8SYP - chains G and I of the 12 polymer chains in the assembly; structure by electron microscopy, 2.60 A resolution.

== Chain G ==
Name: Histone H2A type 2-C
From: Homo sapiens
Reference sequence: Q16777 (H2A2C_HUMAN); residues 0-128 here correspond to UniProt positions 1-129 (UniProt number = residue number + 1)
Sequence (129 residues; numbered 0 to 128; the number before each row is that of its first residue; numbering starts at 0):
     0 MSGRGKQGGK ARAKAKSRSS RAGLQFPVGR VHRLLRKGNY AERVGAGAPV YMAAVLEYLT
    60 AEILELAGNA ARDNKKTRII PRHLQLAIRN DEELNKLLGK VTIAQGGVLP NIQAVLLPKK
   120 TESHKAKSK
Not modelled in the structure: 0-11, 113-128

== Chain I ==
Molecule: 162-nt DNA strand
Sequence (162 nucleotides; each row starts with the number of its first residue):
     1 TAGGTGCAGG GCCTCTCGGC TGCTGATCTT CAGCTGGTTG CTGAGAGTTG CAGCATTGCT
    61 GAGTCTTAGC AATGGATACT TCCCGATTCC CCTCACAAAA ATAGGTCAGT CTGTCTGGCT
   121 AGTTCTGTAC TTGCAGACAC AGGGCATGTG GGGTTCCTAT TT
Not modelled in the structure: 1-5, 153-162

== How chain G and chain I interact ==
Pairs across the interface (13; chain G residue first):
  Arg29(G) with DG127(I), hydrogen bond to the phosphate; DT128(I), salt bridge to the phosphate
  Arg42(G) with DG117(I), phosphate contact; DG118(I), phosphate contact
  Val43(G) with DG117(I), sugar contact; DG118(I), hydrogen bond to the phosphate
  Gly44(G) with DG117(I), phosphate contact
  Ala45(G) with DG117(I), phosphate contact
  Lys75(G) with DA137(I), phosphate contact
  Thr76(G) with DG136(I), sugar contact; DA137(I), hydrogen bond to the phosphate
  Arg77(G) with DG136(I), hydrogen bond to the sugar; DA137(I), hydrogen bond to the phosphate
Other interface residues (no listed pair), chain G (10 interface residues in all): His31, Arg35
Other interface residues (no listed pair), chain I (7 interface residues in all): DC138

== Overview ==
10 residues of chain G face 7 of chain I across their interface; the contacts include 5 hydrogen bonds and 1
salt bridge. Polar contacts include Arg77(G)-DG136(I), Arg29(G)-DG127(I) and Val43(G)-DG118(I).
Chain G is Histone H2A type 2-C (Homo sapiens) and chain I is a 162-nt DNA strand; the structure, Genomic
CX3CR1 nucleosome, was determined by electron microscopy together with 8EVH, 8EVI and 8EVJ from the same
study.
